PDB entry 3VA2 | X-ray diffraction, 2.70 A resolution | chains A and C of the 3 polymer chains in the assembly

# Chain A
Protein: Interleukin-5
Source organism: Homo sapiens
UniProtKB: P05113 (IL5_HUMAN); residues 23-134 here = UniProt positions 23-134
Sequence (119 residues; each row starts with the number of its first residue):
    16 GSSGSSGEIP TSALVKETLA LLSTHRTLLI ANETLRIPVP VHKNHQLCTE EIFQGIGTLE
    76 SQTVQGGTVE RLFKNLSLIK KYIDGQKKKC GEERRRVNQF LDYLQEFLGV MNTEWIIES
Not modelled in the structure: 16-23, 131-134
Differences from the reference sequence: expression tag (16-22)
Curated features (UniProtKB/Swiss-Prot):
  - site: Asn-90 (Not glycosylated)
  - glycosylation: Asn-47 (N-linked (GlcNAc...) asparagine)
What the authors report for this chain:
  - self-association interface (contacts with another copy of this molecule); pairs are residue here / residue on that copy: Cys-63/Cys-105 (disulfide)
  - contacts within the chain: Glu-129/Trp-130
  - specificity-determining residues: Glu-107 to Arg-111 (proposed by the authors, not directly observed)

# Chain C
Protein: Interleukin-5 receptor subunit alpha
Source organism: Homo sapiens
Notes: fragment: ectodomain
UniProtKB: Q01344 (IL5RA_HUMAN); residues 21-335 here = UniProt positions 21-335
Sequence (322 residues; each row starts with the number of its first residue):
    14 GSSGSSGDLL PDEKISLLPP VNFTIKVTGL AQVLLQWKPN PDQEQRNVNL EYQVKINAPK
    74 EDDYETRITE SKCVTILHKG FSASVRTILQ NDHSLLASSW ASAELHAPPG SPGTSIVNLT
   134 CTTNTTEDNY SRLRSYQVSL HCTWLVGTDA PEDTQYFLYY RYGSWTEECQ EYSKDTLGRN
   194 IACWFPRTFI LSKGRDWLAV LVNGSSKHSA IRPFDQLFAL HAIDQINPPL NVTAEIEGTR
   254 LSIQWEKPVS AFPIHCFDYE VKIHNTRNGY LQIEKLMTNA FISIIDDLSK YDVQVRAAVS
   314 SMCREAGLWS EWSQPIYVGN DE
Not modelled in the structure: 14-26, 334-335
Cystine bridges: Cys-134/Cys-155, Cys-182/Cys-196, Cys-269/Cys-316
Differences from the reference sequence: expression tag (14-20)
Curated features (UniProtKB/Swiss-Prot):
  - motif: Trp-322 to Ser-326 (WSXWS motif)
  - glycosylation (N-linked (GlcNAc...) asparagine): Asn-35, Asn-131, Asn-216, Asn-244
What the authors report for this chain:
  - contacts within the chain: Arg-317/Glu-318
  - specificity-determining residues: Asp-75 to Glu-78, Arg-80 to Ile-81, Met-315, Glu-318 (proposed by the authors, not directly observed)
  - specificity-determining residues: Cys-316

# How chain A and chain C interact
Residue-residue contacts (33):
  Lys-103(A) / Arg-80(C)
  Gly-106(A) / Arg-80(C)
  Glu-107(A) / Thr-79(C)
  Glu-107(A) / Arg-80(C)  hydrogen bond (backbone-backbone)
  Glu-107(A) / Ile-81(C)
  Glu-108(A) / Tyr-77(C)
  Glu-108(A) / Glu-78(C)
  Glu-108(A) / Ser-84(C)  hydrogen bond
  Arg-109(A) / Glu-64(C)  salt bridge
  Arg-109(A) / Tyr-77(C)
  Arg-109(A) / Glu-78(C)  salt bridge
  Arg-109(A) / Gln-103(C)
  Arg-110(A) / Asp-75(C)  salt bridge
  Arg-110(A) / Tyr-77(C)
  Arg-111(A) / Glu-74(C)
  Arg-111(A) / Asp-75(C)  salt bridge
  Arg-111(A) / Asp-76(C)  salt bridge
  Gln-114(A) / Asp-75(C)  hydrogen bond
  Gln-120(A) / Glu-318(C)  hydrogen bond
  Glu-121(A) / Arg-208(C)
  Gly-124(A) / Arg-208(C)  hydrogen bond (backbone-side chain)
  Gly-124(A) / Met-315(C)
  Gly-124(A) / Cys-316(C)
  Val-125(A) / Arg-208(C)
  Asn-127(A) / His-268(C)  hydrogen bond (backbone-side chain)
  Asn-127(A) / Met-315(C)
  Thr-128(A) / Arg-208(C)  hydrogen bond
  Thr-128(A) / Phe-265(C)
  Thr-128(A) / Pro-266(C)
  Thr-128(A) / His-268(C)
  Thr-128(A) / Cys-269(C)
  Thr-128(A) / Cys-316(C)
  Glu-129(A) / Lys-206(C)  salt bridge
Other interface residues (no listed pair), chain A (17 interface residues in all): Leu-123, Trp-130
Other interface residues (no listed pair), chain C (22 interface residues in all): Lys-85, Ile-101
From the paper, about this interface:
  - residue pairs: Glu-107(A)/Arg-80(C) (hydrogen bond), Glu-108(A)/Ser-84(C) (hydrogen bond), Arg-109(A)/Glu-64(C) (salt bridge), Arg-109(A)/Glu-78(C) (backbone contact), Arg-110(A)/Asp-75(C) (salt bridge), Arg-111(A)/Asp-76(C) (salt bridge), Gln-114(A)/Asp-75(C) (hydrogen bond), Glu-129(A)/Lys-206(C) (salt bridge), Arg-208(C)/Val-125(A) (hydrophobic contact), Arg-208(C)/Thr-128(A), His-268(C)/Asn-127(A) (hydrogen bond), Glu-318(C)/Gln-120(A) (hydrogen bond)
  - interface residues, chain A: Glu-107(A), Thr-128(A)
  - interface residues, chain C: Tyr-77(C), Ile-81(C), Phe-265(C), Pro-266(C), Met-315(C)

# In short
17 residues of chain A and 22 residues of chain C are in contact; the contacts include 7 hydrogen bonds and 6
salt bridges. Among the polar pairs are Arg-109(A)/Glu-64(C), Arg-109(A)/Glu-78(C) and Arg-110(A)/Asp-75(C).
The paper describes hydrogen bonds between Glu-107(A) and Arg-80(C), Glu-108(A) and Ser-84(C) and Gln-114(A)
and Asp-75(C) among others; salt bridges between Arg-109(A) and Glu-64(C), Arg-110(A) and Asp-75(C) and
Arg-111(A) and Asp-76(C) among others; a backbone contact between Arg-109(A) and Glu-78(C). The paper reports
interface residues Glu-107(A), Thr-128(A) and Tyr-77(C) among others; specificity determinants Glu-107(A) and
Asp-75(C) among others.
Chain A is Interleukin-5 and chain C is Interleukin-5 receptor subunit alpha, both from Homo sapiens; the
structure, Crystal structure of human Interleukin-5 in complex with its alpha receptor, was determined by
X-ray diffraction.
